6S48 - chains B and G of the 9 polymer chains in the assembly; structure by X-ray diffraction, 1.90 A resolution.

Chain B:
Molecule: Type II site-specific deoxyribonuclease
From: Nostoc sp. PCC 7120
UniProt: Q8YYB7 (Q8YYB7_NOSS1); residues 3-230 here = UniProt positions 3-230
Sequence (238 residues; each row starts with the number of its first residue):
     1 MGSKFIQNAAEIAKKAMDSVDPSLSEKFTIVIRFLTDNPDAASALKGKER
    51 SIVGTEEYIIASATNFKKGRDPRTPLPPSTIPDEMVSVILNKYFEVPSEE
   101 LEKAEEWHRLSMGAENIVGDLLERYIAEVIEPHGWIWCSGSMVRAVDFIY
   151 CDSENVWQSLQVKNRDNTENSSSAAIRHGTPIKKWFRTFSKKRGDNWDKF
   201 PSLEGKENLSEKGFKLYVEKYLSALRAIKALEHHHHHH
Not modelled in the structure: 1-3, 232-238
Construct notes: initiating methionine (1); expression tag (2, 231-238)
Glycans and other covalent adducts: beta-mercaptoethanol (BME) linked to Cys151
Ion coordination: Ca2+ site 1: Asp147, Gln161, Val162 (shared with 1 residue of chain E; DG5(G) of chain G); Ca2+ site 2: Asp147 (shared with 1 residue of chain D; 1 residue of chain E; 1 residue of chain F; DG5(G) of chain G)
Reported in the primary citation:
  - catalytic residues: Glu123, Asp147, Gln161, Lys163
  - specificity-determining residues: Met112, Glu115, Asn116, Asn170, Ser171
  - binding site for the 11-nt DNA strand: Asn116, Asn167, Thr168, Asn170, Ser171
  - self-association interface (contacts with another copy of this molecule); pairs are residue here / residue on that copy: His108-Glu115
  - mutagenesis - E115Q: unchanged binding to cognate GGWCC substrate
  - mutagenesis - M112L, E115A: decreased catalytic activity
  - mutagenesis - H108A/M112L/E115Q, M112L/E115Q: abolished catalytic activity on RNA/DNA hybrids

Chain G:
Molecule: 7-nt DNA strand
Sequence (7 nucleotides; row label = number of the first residue in the row):
     5 GTCCTAC
Ion coordination: Ca2+ site 1: DG5 (shared with Asp147(B), Gln161(B), Val162(B) of chain B; 1 residue of chain E)

Interface between chain B and chain G:
Residue-residue contacts - 20 pairs, chain B then chain G:
  Glu115(B) - DT6(G)  sugar contact
  Glu115(B) - DC7(G)  sugar contact
  Asn116(B) - DG5(G)  hydrogen bond to the base
  Asn116(B) - DT6(G)  sugar contact
  Gly119(B) - DG5(G)  phosphate contact
  Gly119(B) - DT6(G)  phosphate contact
  Asp147(B) - DG5(G)  phosphate contact
  Gln161(B) - DG5(G)  phosphate contact
  Lys163(B) - DG5(G)  salt bridge to the phosphate
  Lys163(B) - DT6(G)  phosphate contact
  Asn164(B) - DT6(G)  hydrogen bond to the phosphate
  Asn164(B) - DC7(G)  hydrogen bond to the phosphate
  Arg165(B) - DC7(G)  phosphate contact
  Arg165(B) - DC8(G)  salt bridge to the phosphate
  Asn167(B) - DC7(G)  base contact
  Asn167(B) - DC8(G)  hydrogen bond to the base
  Thr168(B) - DT6(G)  base contact
  Thr168(B) - DC7(G)  hydrogen bond to the phosphate
  Glu169(B) - DC8(G)  hydrogen bond to the base
  Ser190(B) - DC8(G)  phosphate contact
Other interface residues (no listed pair), chain B (15 interface residues in all): Glu123, Val162, Asn170
Other interface residues (no listed pair), chain G (5 interface residues in all): DT9

Overview:
15 residues of chain B and 5 residues of chain G are in contact; the contacts include 6 hydrogen bonds and 2
salt bridges. Polar contacts include Asn116(B)-DG5(G), Asn167(B)-DC8(G) and Glu169(B)-DC8(G). From the paper:
catalytic residues Glu123(B), Asp147(B) and Gln161(B) among others; M112L and E115A of chain B reduce
catalytic activity; 5 substitutions were tested in all.
Chain B is Type II site-specific deoxyribonuclease (Nostoc sp. PCC 7120) and chain G is a 7-nt DNA strand; the
structure, AvaII RESTRICTION ENDONUCLEASE IN COMPLEX WITH PARTIALLY CLEAVED dsDNA, was determined by X-ray
diffraction.
